Entry 8T7R (X-ray diffraction, 3.84 A resolution); this record covers chains E and O of the 50 polymer chains in the assembly.

# Chain E
Protein: Light chain from antibody JTK191b E07
Source organism: Homo sapiens
Notes: antibody fragment or engineered binder
Chain sequence (214 residues; numbered 1 to 214; the number before each row is that of its first residue):
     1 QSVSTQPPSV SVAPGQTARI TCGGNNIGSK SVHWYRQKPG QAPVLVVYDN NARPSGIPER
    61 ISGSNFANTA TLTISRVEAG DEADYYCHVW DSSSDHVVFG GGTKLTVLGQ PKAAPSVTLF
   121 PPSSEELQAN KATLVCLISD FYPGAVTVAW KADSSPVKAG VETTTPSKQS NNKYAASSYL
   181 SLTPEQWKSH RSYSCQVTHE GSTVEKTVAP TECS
Disordered / not traced: 1, 207-214
Disulfides: Cys22-Cys87, Cys136-Cys195

# Chain O
Protein: MHC class I antigen (Fragment)
Source organism: Homo sapiens
Reference sequence: F6IQR9 (F6IQR9_HUMAN); residues 1-274 here correspond to UniProt positions 25-298 (UniProt number = residue number + 24)
Chain sequence (274 residues; numbered 1 to 274; the number before each row is that of its first residue):
     1 GSHSMRYFFT SVSRPGRGEP RFIAVGYVDD TQFVRFDSDA ASQKMEPRAP WIEQEGPEYW
    61 DQETRNMKAH SQTDRANLGT LRGYYNQSED GSHTIQIMYG CDVGPDGRFL RGYRQDAYDG
   121 KDYIALNEDL RSWTAADMAA QITKRKWEAV HAAEQRRVYL EGRCVDGLRR YLENGKETLQ
   181 RTDPPKTHMT HHPISDHEAT LRCWALGFYP AEITLTWQRD GEDQTQDTEL VETRPAGDGT
   241 FQKWAAVVVP SGEEQRYTCH VQHEGLPKPL TLRW
Disulfides: Cys101-Cys164, Cys203-Cys259
From the paper describing this entry:
  - specificity-determining residues: Val158, Arg163, Asp166
  - mutagenesis - V158A, R163T, D166E: decreased binding to appAbs

# Interface between chain E and chain O
Pairs across the interface (6):
  Pro14(E) - Lys186(O)
  Gly109(E) - Lys186(O)
  Gly109(E) - Leu206(O)
  Gln110(E) - Thr187(O)
  Gln110(E) - His188(O)
  Pro111(E) - His188(O)
Also at the interface, not in a pair above, chain E (5 interface residues in all): Leu108

# In short
5 residues of chain E and 4 residues of chain O are in contact. From the paper: V158A, R163T and D166E of
chain O reduce binding to appAbs; specificity determinants Val158(O), Arg163(O) and Asp166(O).
Chain E is Light chain from antibody JTK191b E07 and chain O is MHC class I antigen (Fragment), both from Homo
sapiens; the structure, Crystal structure of human leukocyte antigen A*0101 in complex with the Fab of
alloreactive antibody E07, was determined by X-ray diffraction together with 8T6M from the same study.
